PDB entry 4NJ0 | X-ray diffraction, 1.90 A resolution | chains A and B

[Chain A (and B)]
Protein: General control protein GCN4
Notes: chain B of this document is another copy of the same molecule, construct and numbering; everything in this record applies to it too
Reference sequence: P03069 (GCN4_YEAST); residues 1-33 here correspond to UniProt positions 249-281 (UniProt number = residue number + 248)
Sequence (35 residues; each row starts with the number of its first residue; numbering starts at 0):
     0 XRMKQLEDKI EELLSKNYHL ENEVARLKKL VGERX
Disordered / not traced: 32-34 (chain B: 34)
Differences from the reference sequence: acetylation (0); engineered mutation I9 (Val257 in P03069); amidation (34)
Modified / non-standard residues: ACE (acetyl group) at position 0; NH2 (amino group) at position 34
Swiss-Prot annotation at these positions:
  - region: L5 to L26 (Leucine-zipper)

[How chain A and chain B interact]
Contacting residue pairs (38; chain A residue first):
  R1(A) - M2(B)
  R1(A) - E6(B)  salt bridge
  M2(A) - R1(B)  hydrogen bond
  M2(A) - M2(B)  hydrophobic
  M2(A) - L5(B)  hydrophobic
  L5(A) - M2(B)  hydrophobic
  L5(A) - L5(B)  hydrophobic
  L5(A) - E6(B)
  L5(A) - I9(B)  hydrophobic
  E6(A) - R1(B)  salt bridge
  I9(A) - L5(B)
  I9(A) - K8(B)
  I9(A) - I9(B)  hydrophobic
  I9(A) - L12(B)
  L12(A) - I9(B)
  K15(A) - N16(B)
  N16(A) - L12(B)  hydrogen bond (side chain-backbone)
  N16(A) - K15(B)
  N16(A) - N16(B)  hydrogen bond
  N16(A) - L19(B)
  L19(A) - N16(B)
  L19(A) - L19(B)  hydrophobic
  L19(A) - E20(B)
  L19(A) - V23(B)
  E20(A) - L19(B)
  V23(A) - E22(B)
  V23(A) - V23(B)  hydrophobic
  V23(A) - L26(B)  hydrophobic
  R25(A) - E32(B)  salt bridge
  L26(A) - V23(B)  hydrophobic
  L26(A) - L26(B)  hydrophobic
  L26(A) - K27(B)
  L26(A) - V30(B)
  L26(A) - E32(B)
  K27(A) - L26(B)
  L29(A) - V30(B)  hydrophobic
  V30(A) - L29(B)  hydrophobic
  V30(A) - V30(B)  hydrophobic
Other interface residues (no listed pair), chain A (19 interface residues in all): K8, L13, E22
Other interface residues (no listed pair), chain B (19 interface residues in all): L13

[Overview]
The chain A/chain B interface involves 19 residues from each chain; the contacts include 3 hydrogen bonds and
3 salt bridges. Among the polar pairs are R1(A)-E6(B), R25(A)-E32(B) and M2(A)-R1(B).
Chain A and chain B are both General control protein GCN4; the structure, GCN4-p1 single Val9 to Ile mutant,
was determined by X-ray diffraction (same publication as 4NIZ, 4NJ1 and 4NJ2).
